Entry 3P7C (X-ray diffraction, 2.30 A resolution); this record covers chain A.

== Chain A ==
Protein: Mitogen-activated protein kinase 14
Source organism: Mus musculus
Notes: EC 2.7.11.24
UniProt: P47811 (MK14_MOUSE); numbering as in UniProt (aligned over 2-360)
Sequence (366 residues; row label = number of the first residue in the row; numbers below 1 keep their minus sign (Met-5 is residue -5)):
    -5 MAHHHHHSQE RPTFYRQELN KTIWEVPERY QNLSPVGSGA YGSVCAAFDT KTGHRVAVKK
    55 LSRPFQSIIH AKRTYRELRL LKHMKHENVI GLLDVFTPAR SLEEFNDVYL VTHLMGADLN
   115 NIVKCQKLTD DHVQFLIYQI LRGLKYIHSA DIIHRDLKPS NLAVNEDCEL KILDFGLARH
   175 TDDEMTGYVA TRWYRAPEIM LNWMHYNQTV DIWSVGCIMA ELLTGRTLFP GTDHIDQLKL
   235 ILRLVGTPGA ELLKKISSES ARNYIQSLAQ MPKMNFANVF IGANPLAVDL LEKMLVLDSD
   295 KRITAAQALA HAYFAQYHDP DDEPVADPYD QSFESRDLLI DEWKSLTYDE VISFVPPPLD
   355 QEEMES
Not modelled in the structure: -5 to 4, 33-35, 171-183, 353-360
Differences from the reference sequence: expression tag (-5 to 1)
Residues lining bound ligands: P7C (1-[5-tert-butyl-3-({4-[2-(dimethylamino)ethyl]-5-oxo-1,4-diazepan-1-yl}carbonyl)thiophen-2-yl]-3-(2,3-dichlorophenyl)urea): Val38, Ala51, Val52, Lys53, Arg67, Arg70, Glu71, Leu74, Leu75, Met78, Val83, Ile84, Leu104, Thr106, Ile141, Ile146, Ile147, His148, Arg149, Ile166, Leu167, Asp168, Phe169

== Overview ==
Ligands of chain A: compound P7C.
Chain A is Mitogen-activated protein kinase 14 (Mus musculus); the structure, p38 inhibitor-bound, was
determined by X-ray diffraction (same publication as 3P5K, 3P78, 3P79, 3P7A and 3P7B).
